PDB entry 1T5W | X-ray diffraction, 2.40 A resolution | chains A and B of the 3 polymer chains in the assembly

== Chain A ==
Name: HLA class II histocompatibility antigen, DR alpha chain
Organism: Homo sapiens
Notes: fragment: Extracellular domain
Reference sequence: P01903 (2DRA_HUMAN); residues 2-181 here correspond to UniProt positions 27-206 (UniProt number = residue number + 25)
Amino-acid sequence (180 residues; row label = number of the first residue in the row):
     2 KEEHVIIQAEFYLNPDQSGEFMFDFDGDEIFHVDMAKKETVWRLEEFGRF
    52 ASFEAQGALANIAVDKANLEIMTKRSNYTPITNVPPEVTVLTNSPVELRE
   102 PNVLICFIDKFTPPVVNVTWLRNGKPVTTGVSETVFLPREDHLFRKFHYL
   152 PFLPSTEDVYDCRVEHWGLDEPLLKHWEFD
Disulfides: Cys-107/Cys-163
Curated features (UniProtKB/Swiss-Prot):
  - region: Glu-179 to Asp-181 (Connecting peptide)
  - site: Gln-9 (Self- and pathogen-derived peptide antigen), Gly-49 (Self-peptide antigen), Phe-51 (Self- and pathogen-derived peptide antigen), Ala-52 (Self-peptide antigen), Ser-53 (Self- and pathogen-derived peptide antigen), Glu-55 (Pathogen-derived peptide antigen), Asn-62 (Self- and pathogen-derived peptide antigen), Asn-69 (Pathogen-derived peptide antigen), Arg-76 (Self- and pathogen-derived peptide antigen)
  - glycosylation (N-linked (GlcNAc...) asparagine): Asn-78, Asn-118

== Chain B ==
Name: HLA class II histocompatibility antigen, DRB1-1 beta chain
Organism: Homo sapiens
Notes: fragment: Extracellular domain
Reference sequence: P04229 (2B11_HUMAN); residues 1-190 here correspond to UniProt positions 30-219 (UniProt number = residue number + 29)
Amino-acid sequence (190 residues; numbered 1 to 190; the number before each row is that of its first residue):
     1 GDTRPRFLWQLKFECHFFNGTERVRLLERCIYNQEESVRFDSDVGEYRAV
    51 TELGRPDAEYWNSQKDLLEQRRAAVDTYCRHNYGVGESFTVQRRVEPKVT
   101 VYPSKTQPLQHHNLLVCSVSGFYPGSIEVRWFRNGQEEKAGVVSTGLIQN
   151 GDWTFQTLVMLETVPRSGEVYTCQVEHPSVTSPLTVEWRA
Disulfides: Cys-15/Cys-79, Cys-117/Cys-173

== How chain A and chain B interact ==
Contacting residue pairs (117):
  Lys-2(A) / Phe-18(B)
  Glu-3(A) / His-16(B)  salt bridge
  Glu-3(A) / Phe-17(B)
  Glu-3(A) / Phe-18(B)
  Glu-4(A) / Phe-17(B)  hydrogen bond (backbone-backbone)
  Glu-4(A) / Asn-19(B)
  Glu-4(A) / Gly-20(B)  hydrogen bond (side chain-backbone)
  His-5(A) / Cys-15(B)
  His-5(A) / His-16(B)
  His-5(A) / Phe-17(B)  hydrogen bond (backbone-backbone)
  His-5(A) / Tyr-83(B)
  His-5(A) / Val-91(B)
  Val-6(A) / Cys-15(B)
  Val-6(A) / His-16(B)
  Ile-7(A) / Phe-13(B)
  Ile-7(A) / Glu-14(B)
  Ile-7(A) / Cys-15(B)  hydrogen bond (backbone-backbone)
  Ile-7(A) / Phe-17(B)  hydrophobic
  Ile-7(A) / Tyr-83(B)  hydrophobic
  Ile-8(A) / Phe-13(B)
  Gln-9(A) / Leu-11(B)
  Gln-9(A) / Lys-12(B)
  Gln-9(A) / Phe-13(B)  hydrogen bond (backbone-backbone)
  Gln-9(A) / Tyr-78(B)  hydrogen bond
  Ala-10(A) / Leu-11(B)
  Glu-11(A) / Gln-10(B)
  Glu-11(A) / Leu-11(B)  hydrogen bond (backbone-backbone)
  Phe-12(A) / Trp-9(B)
  Phe-12(A) / Gln-10(B)
  Tyr-13(A) / Phe-7(B)
  Tyr-13(A) / Leu-8(B)
  Tyr-13(A) / Trp-9(B)  hydrogen bond (backbone-backbone)
  Leu-14(A) / Arg-6(B)
  Leu-14(A) / Phe-7(B)
  Asn-15(A) / Arg-6(B)
  Asn-15(A) / Phe-7(B)  hydrogen bond (backbone-backbone)
  Pro-16(A) / Arg-4(B)
  Pro-16(A) / Pro-5(B)
  Pro-16(A) / Arg-6(B)
  Asp-17(A) / Arg-6(B)  salt bridge
  Phe-24(A) / Tyr-78(B)
  Phe-24(A) / Asn-82(B)
  Phe-26(A) / Thr-90(B)
  Phe-26(A) / Val-91(B)
  Phe-26(A) / Tyr-123(B)
  Phe-26(A) / Trp-153(B)  hydrophobic
  Asp-27(A) / Gln-149(B)  hydrogen bond (backbone-side chain)
  Gly-28(A) / Gln-149(B)
  Asp-29(A) / Tyr-123(B)
  Asp-29(A) / Gln-149(B)  hydrogen bond
  Asp-29(A) / Trp-153(B)  hydrogen bond (side chain-backbone)
  Glu-30(A) / Trp-153(B)  hydrogen bond (backbone-side chain)
  Ile-31(A) / Trp-153(B)  hydrophobic
  Arg-44(A) / Gly-151(B)  hydrogen bond (side chain-backbone)
  Arg-44(A) / Asp-152(B)
  Arg-44(A) / Trp-153(B)
  Leu-45(A) / Arg-93(B)
  Leu-45(A) / Trp-153(B)
  Glu-47(A) / Arg-93(B)  salt bridge
  Phe-48(A) / Phe-89(B)  hydrophobic
  Phe-48(A) / Trp-153(B)
  Phe-51(A) / Ser-88(B)
  Phe-51(A) / Phe-89(B)  hydrophobic
  Ala-52(A) / Val-85(B)  hydrophobic
  Asp-66(A) / Trp-9(B)
  Asn-69(A) / Trp-9(B)
  Leu-70(A) / Phe-7(B)
  Leu-70(A) / Leu-8(B)
  Leu-70(A) / Trp-9(B)  hydrophobic
  Met-73(A) / Trp-9(B)  hydrophobic
  Met-73(A) / Tyr-32(B)  hydrophobic
  Met-73(A) / Asp-57(B)
  Thr-74(A) / Phe-7(B)
  Thr-74(A) / Tyr-32(B)
  Arg-76(A) / Leu-53(B)  hydrogen bond (side chain-backbone)
  Arg-76(A) / Asp-57(B)  salt bridge
  Ser-77(A) / Tyr-32(B)  hydrogen bond
  Tyr-79(A) / Phe-7(B)
  Thr-80(A) / Phe-7(B)
  Thr-80(A) / Tyr-32(B)  hydrogen bond (backbone-side chain)
  Thr-80(A) / Asn-33(B)  hydrogen bond (backbone-side chain)
  Pro-81(A) / Pro-5(B)  hydrophobic
  Pro-81(A) / Arg-6(B)
  Pro-81(A) / Phe-7(B)  hydrophobic
  Pro-81(A) / Asn-33(B)
  Ile-82(A) / Arg-6(B)  hydrogen bond (backbone-backbone)
  Ile-82(A) / Asn-33(B)
  Val-85(A) / Gln-34(B)
  Leu-92(A) / Ile-148(B)  hydrophobic
  Thr-93(A) / Gln-156(B)  hydrogen bond (backbone-side chain)
  Asn-94(A) / Ser-120(B)
  Asn-94(A) / Gln-156(B)
  Pro-96(A) / Thr-100(B)
  Pro-96(A) / Ser-118(B)
  Ile-106(A) / Asn-150(B)
  Thr-113(A) / Leu-8(B)
  Pro-115(A) / Leu-8(B)
  Arg-140(A) / Lys-12(B)  hydrogen bond (backbone-side chain)
  Glu-141(A) / Glu-14(B)
  Glu-141(A) / Arg-29(B)  salt bridge
  Asp-142(A) / Gln-34(B)  hydrogen bond (backbone-side chain)
  His-143(A) / Gln-10(B)
  His-143(A) / Lys-12(B)
  His-143(A) / Arg-29(B)  hydrogen bond
  His-143(A) / Ile-31(B)
  His-143(A) / Gln-34(B)
  Leu-144(A) / Gln-34(B)
  Phe-145(A) / Leu-8(B)  hydrophobic
  Phe-145(A) / Gln-10(B)
  Arg-146(A) / Gln-149(B)  hydrogen bond
  Phe-148(A) / Gln-149(B)
  Phe-148(A) / Asn-150(B)
  Phe-148(A) / Gly-151(B)
  Tyr-150(A) / Asn-150(B)  hydrogen bond (side chain-backbone)
  Tyr-150(A) / Gly-151(B)  hydrogen bond (side chain-backbone)
  Tyr-150(A) / Asp-152(B)
  Trp-168(A) / Arg-6(B)
Interface residues without a listed pair, chain A (62 interface residues in all): Ser-95, Pro-114, Thr-135, Pro-139
Interface residues without a listed pair, chain B (50 interface residues in all): Asp-2, Glu-36, Gly-54, Pro-56, Tyr-102, Phe-155

== Summary ==
62 residues of chain A and 50 residues of chain B are in contact; the contacts include 26 hydrogen bonds and 5
salt bridges. Polar pairs include Glu-3(A)/His-16(B), Asp-17(A)/Arg-6(B) and Glu-47(A)/Arg-93(B).
Chain A is HLA class II histocompatibility antigen, DR alpha chain and chain B is HLA class II
histocompatibility antigen, DRB1-1 beta chain, both from Homo sapiens; the structure, HLA-DR1 in complex with
a synthetic peptide (AAYSDQATPLLLSPR), was determined by X-ray diffraction (same publication as 1T5X).
